PDB entry 8YY1 | electron microscopy, 3.60 A resolution | chains M and Y of the 14 polymer chains in the assembly

Chain M:
Name: V-type ATP synthase subunit C
From: Thermus thermophilus HB8
UniProtKB: P74902 (VATC_THET8); numbering as in UniProt (aligned over 3-322)
Sequence (320 residues; row label = number of the first residue in the row):
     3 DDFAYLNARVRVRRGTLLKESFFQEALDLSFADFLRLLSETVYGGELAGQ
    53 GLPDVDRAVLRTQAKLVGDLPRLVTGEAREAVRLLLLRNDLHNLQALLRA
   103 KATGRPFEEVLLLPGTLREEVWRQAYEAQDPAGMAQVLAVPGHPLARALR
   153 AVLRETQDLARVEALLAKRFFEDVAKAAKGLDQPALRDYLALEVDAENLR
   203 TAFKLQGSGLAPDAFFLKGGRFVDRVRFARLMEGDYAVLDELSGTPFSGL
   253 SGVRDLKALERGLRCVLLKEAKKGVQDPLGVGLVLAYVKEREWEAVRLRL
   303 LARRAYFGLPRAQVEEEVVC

Chain Y:
Name: V-type ATP synthase, subunit K
From: Thermus thermophilus HB8
UniProtKB: Q5SIT7 (Q5SIT7_THET8); residues 8-80 here correspond to UniProt positions 27-99 (UniProt number = residue number + 19)
Sequence (73 residues; each row starts with the number of its first residue):
     8 GGLDRGLIAVGMGLAVGLAALGTGVAQARIGAAGVGAIAEDRSNFGTALI
    58 FLLLPETLVIFGLLIAFILNGRL

How chain M and chain Y interact:
Contacting residue pairs (6):
  Tyr7(M) - Ala39(Y)
  Tyr7(M) - Gly43(Y)
  Ala10(M) - Ala40(Y)
  Ala10(M) - Ala44(Y)
  Arg11(M) - Gly43(Y)
  Arg11(M) - Glu47(Y)
Other interface residues (no listed pair), chain M (4 interface residues in all): Val14

In short:
4 residues of chain M face 5 of chain Y across their interface.
Chain M is V-type ATP synthase subunit C and chain Y is V-type ATP synthase, subunit K, both from Thermus
thermophilus HB8; the structure, Vo domain of V/A-ATPase from Thermus thermophilus state3, was determined by
electron microscopy together with 8YWT, 8YXZ and 8YY0 from the same study.
